PDB entry 5X6E | X-ray diffraction, 2.99 A resolution | chains N and P of the 4 polymer chains in the assembly

== Chain N ==
Name: Listeriolysin positive regulatory factor A
Organism: Listeria monocytogenes
UniProt: Q4TVQ0 (Q4TVQ0_LISMN); numbering as in UniProt (aligned over 1-237)
Sequence (237 residues; each row starts with the number of its first residue):
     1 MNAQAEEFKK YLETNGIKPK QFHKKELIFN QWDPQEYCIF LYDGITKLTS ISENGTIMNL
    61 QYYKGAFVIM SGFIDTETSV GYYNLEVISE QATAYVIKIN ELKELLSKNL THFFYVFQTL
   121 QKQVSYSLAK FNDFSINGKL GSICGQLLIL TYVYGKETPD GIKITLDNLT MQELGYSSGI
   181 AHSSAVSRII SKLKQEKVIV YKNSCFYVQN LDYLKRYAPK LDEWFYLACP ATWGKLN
Disordered / not traced: 1
Ligand contacts: glutathione (GSH): Gln61, Tyr62, Tyr63, Lys64, Gly65, Ala66, Phe67, Lys122, Gln123, Tyr126, Lys130, Gln146, Ile149, Leu150, Val153, Tyr154, Trp224, Cys229
From the paper describing this entry:
  - binding site for glutathione: Gln61, Tyr62 to Ala66, Phe67, Lys122, Tyr126, Tyr154, Trp224

== Chain P ==
Molecule: 29-nt DNA strand
Sequence (29 nucleotides; each row starts with the number of its first residue):
     1 GGTAGGCATT AACATTTGTT AACGACGAT
Disordered / not traced: 1

== Chain N / chain P interface ==
Pairs across the interface (14):
  Lys139(N) with DT17(P), hydrogen bond to the phosphate; DG18(P), phosphate contact
  Leu140(N) with DT17(P), hydrogen bond to the phosphate
  His182(N) with DG18(P), sugar contact; DT19(P), salt bridge to the phosphate; DT20(P), phosphate contact
  Ser184(N) with DT19(P), base contact; DT20(P), hydrogen bond to the base; DA21(P), base contact
  Ala185(N) with DT19(P), base contact
  Arg188(N) with DT17(P), base contact; DG18(P), hydrogen bond to the base; DT19(P), hydrogen bond to the base
  Lys192(N) with DT16(P), salt bridge to the phosphate
Other interface residues (no listed pair), chain N (9 interface residues in all): Gly138, Ile180

== In short ==
9 residues of chain N and 6 residues of chain P are in contact; the contacts include 5 hydrogen bonds and 2
salt bridges. Among the polar pairs are Ser184(N)-DT20(P), Arg188(N)-DG18(P) and Arg188(N)-DT19(P). Bound to
chain N: glutathione. From the paper: a binding site for glutathione at Gln61(N), Tyr62(N) and Phe67(N) among
others.
Chain N is Listeriolysin positive regulatory factor A (Listeria monocytogenes) and chain P is a 29-nt DNA
strand; the structure, Crystal structure of PrfA-DNA binary complex, was determined by X-ray diffraction
together with 5X6D from the same study.
